PDB entry 6N83 | X-ray diffraction, 2.00 A resolution | chain F

Chain F:
Molecule: Farnesyl pyrophosphate synthase
Source organism: Homo sapiens
Notes: EC 2.5.1.10, 2.5.1.1
Reference sequence: P14324 (FPPS_HUMAN); residues 1-353 here correspond to UniProt positions 67-419 (UniProt number = residue number + 66)
Chain sequence (375 residues; numbered -21 to 353; the number before each row is that of its first residue; numbers below 1 keep their minus sign (Met-21 is residue -21)):
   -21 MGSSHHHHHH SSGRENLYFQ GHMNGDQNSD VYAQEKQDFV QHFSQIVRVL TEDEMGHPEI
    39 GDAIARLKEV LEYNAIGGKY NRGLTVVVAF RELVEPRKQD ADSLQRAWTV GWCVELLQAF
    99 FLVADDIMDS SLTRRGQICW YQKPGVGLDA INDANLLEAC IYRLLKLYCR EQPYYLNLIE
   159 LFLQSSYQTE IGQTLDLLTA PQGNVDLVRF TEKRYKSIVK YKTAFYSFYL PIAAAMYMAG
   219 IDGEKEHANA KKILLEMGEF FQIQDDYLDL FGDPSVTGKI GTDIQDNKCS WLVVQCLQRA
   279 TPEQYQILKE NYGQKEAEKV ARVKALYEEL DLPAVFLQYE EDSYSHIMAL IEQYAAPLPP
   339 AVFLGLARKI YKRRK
Disordered / not traced: -21 to 6, 31-33, 351-353
Sequence notes: initiating methionine (-21); expression tag (-20 to 0)
Ligand contacts: YL6 ([(1R)-1-{[6-(3-chloro-4-methylphenyl)thieno[2,3-d]pyrimidin-4-yl]amino}-2-(3-fluorophenyl)ethyl]phosphonic acid): Lys57, Asn59, Arg60, Thr63, Ser205, Phe206, Phe238, Phe239, Gln242, Asp243, Leu246, Leu344, Lys347, Ile348, Lys350

Overview:
Chain F binds compound YL6.
Chain F is Farnesyl pyrophosphate synthase (Homo sapiens); the structure, Crystal structure of human FPPS in
complex with an allosteric inhibitor YF-02037, was determined by X-ray diffraction together with 6N7Y, 6N7Z,
6N82, 6OAG and 6OAH from the same study.
